PDB entry 5ITF | X-ray diffraction, 2.51 A resolution | chains A and B of the 3 polymer chains in the assembly

== Chain A ==
Molecule: Cetuximab Fab, light chain
Organism: Mus MUSCULUS, homo sapiens
Notes: antibody fragment or engineered binder
Sequence (213 residues; row label = number of the first residue in the row):
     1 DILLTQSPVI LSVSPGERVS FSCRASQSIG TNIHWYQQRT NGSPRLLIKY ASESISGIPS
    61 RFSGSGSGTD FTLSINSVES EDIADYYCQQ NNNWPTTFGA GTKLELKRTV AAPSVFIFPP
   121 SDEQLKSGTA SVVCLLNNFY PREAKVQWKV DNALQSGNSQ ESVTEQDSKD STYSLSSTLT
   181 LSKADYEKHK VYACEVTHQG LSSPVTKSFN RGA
Disulfide bonds: Cys23-Cys88, Cys134-Cys194

== Chain B ==
Molecule: Cetuximab Fab, heavy chain
Organism: Mus MUSCULUS, homo sapiens
Notes: antibody fragment or engineered binder
Sequence (221 residues; each row starts with the number of its first residue):
     1 QVQLKQSGPG LVQPSQSLSI TCTVSGFSLT NYGVHWVRQS PGKGLEWLGV IWSGGNTDYN
    61 TPFTSRLSIN KDNSKSQVFF KMNSLQSNDT AIYYCARALT YYDYEFAYWG QGTLVTVSAA
   121 STKGPSVFPL APSSKSTSGG TAALGCLVKD YFPEPVTVSW NSGALTSGVH TFPAVLQSSG
   181 LYSLSSVVTV PSSSLGTQTY ICNVNHKPSN TKVDKRVEPK S
Disordered / not traced: 135-137, 221
Disulfide bonds: Cys22-Cys95, Cys146-Cys202

== How chain A and chain B interact ==
Pairs across the interface (61):
  His34(A) with Glu105(B)
  Tyr36(A) with Tyr104(B); Glu105(B); Phe106(B), hydrogen bond (side chain-backbone); Trp109(B)
  Gln38(A) with Gln39(B), hydrogen bond; Tyr94(B), hydrogen bond
  Ser43(A) with Tyr94(B); Trp109(B); Gly110(B), hydrogen bond (side chain-backbone); Gln111(B)
  Pro44(A) with Trp109(B), hydrogen bond (backbone-side chain)
  Leu46(A) with Phe106(B); Ala107(B), hydrophobic
  Lys49(A) with Leu99(B)
  Tyr50(A) with Asp103(B), hydrogen bond
  Tyr87(A) with Gln39(B), hydrogen bond; Leu45(B), hydrophobic
  Gln89(A) with Tyr104(B), hydrogen bond (side chain-backbone); Phe106(B)
  Asn91(A) with Tyr104(B)
  Trp94(A) with Trp47(B); Tyr59(B); Asn60(B); Thr61(B)
  Pro95(A) with Trp47(B), hydrophobic; Asn60(B)
  Thr96(A) with Trp47(B)
  Phe98(A) with Leu45(B), hydrophobic
  Phe116(A) with Ser138(B); Ala143(B), hydrophobic
  Phe118(A) with Leu130(B); Ala131(B); Ala143(B)
  Ser121(A) with Phe128(B); Pro129(B)
  Asp122(A) with Lys220(B), salt bridge
  Glu123(A) with Pro129(B); Lys215(B), salt bridge
  Gln124(A) with Phe128(B); Lys149(B)
  Ser131(A) with Leu147(B); Lys149(B)
  Val133(A) with Leu130(B), hydrophobic
  Leu135(A) with Phe172(B), hydrophobic; Val187(B), hydrophobic
  Asn137(A) with His170(B), hydrogen bond; Thr189(B)
  Asn138(A) with His170(B), hydrogen bond
  Gln160(A) with Val175(B); Leu176(B), hydrogen bond (side chain-backbone)
  Glu161(A) with Val175(B)
  Ser162(A) with Phe172(B); Pro173(B), hydrogen bond (side chain-backbone); Val175(B)
  Val163(A) with Pro173(B)
  Thr164(A) with Phe172(B)
  Ser174(A) with His170(B), hydrogen bond; Phe172(B)
  Leu175(A) with Phe172(B)
  Ser176(A) with Phe172(B)
Interface residues without a listed pair, chain A (38 interface residues in all): Gly42, Ile55, Val115, Thr129
Interface residues without a listed pair, chain B (40 interface residues in all): Val37, Glu46, Pro132, Thr141, Leu144, Thr171, Gln177

== In short ==
38 residues of chain A and 40 residues of chain B are in contact; the contacts include 13 hydrogen bonds and 2
salt bridges. Among the polar pairs are Asp122(A)-Lys220(B), Glu123(A)-Lys215(B) and Tyr36(A)-Phe106(B).
Chain A is Cetuximab Fab, light chain and chain B is Cetuximab Fab, heavy chain, both from Mus MUSCULUS, homo
sapiens; the structure, Cetuximab Fab in complex with 2-bromophenylalanine meditope variant, was determined by
X-ray diffraction (same publication as 5ETU, 5EUK, 5F88, 5FF6, 5I2I, 5IOP and 7 further entries).
